Entry 6Y9X (electron microscopy, 4.40 A resolution (low resolution: residue-level contacts below are approximate; hydrogen-bond / salt-bridge calls are withheld)); this record covers chains C and k of the 13 polymer chains in the assembly.

== Chain C (and k) ==
Molecule: Gag-Pol polyprotein
Source organism: Human immunodeficiency virus 1
Notes: EC 3.4.23.16, 2.7.7.49, 2.7.7.7, 3.1.26.13, 3.1.13.2, 2.7.7.-, 3.1.-.-; chain k of this document is another copy of the same molecule, construct and numbering; everything in this record applies to it too
Reference sequence: P0C6F2 (POL_HV1LW); residues 1-220 here correspond to UniProt positions 133-352 (UniProt number = residue number + 132)
Amino-acid sequence (220 residues; each row starts with the number of its first residue):
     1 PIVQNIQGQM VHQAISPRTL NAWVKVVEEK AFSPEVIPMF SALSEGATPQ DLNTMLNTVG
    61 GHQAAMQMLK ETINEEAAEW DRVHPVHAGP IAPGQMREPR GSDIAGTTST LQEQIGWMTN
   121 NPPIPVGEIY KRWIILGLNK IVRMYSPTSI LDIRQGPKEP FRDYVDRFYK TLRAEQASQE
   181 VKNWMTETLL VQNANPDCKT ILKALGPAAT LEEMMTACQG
Swiss-Prot annotation at these positions:
  - region: Asn57 to Gln95 (Interaction with human PPIA/CYPA and NUP153)
  - site: Gly89, Pro90 (Cis/trans isomerization of proline peptide bond)
Cystine bridges: Cys198-Cys218

== Chain C / chain k interface ==
Pairs across the interface - 7 pairs, chain C then chain k:
  Leu151(C) - Gln192(k)
  Arg154(C) - Arg154(k)
  Glu175(C) - Trp184(k)
  Ala177(C) - Trp184(k)
  Val181(C) - Val181(k)
  Val181(C) - Trp184(k)
  Gln192(C) - Leu151(k)
Interface residues without a listed pair, chain C (9 interface residues in all): Glu180, Trp184, Met185
Interface residues without a listed pair, chain k (7 interface residues in all): Ile150, Glu175

== Overview ==
Chain C and chain k form an interface of 9 and 7 residues respectively.
Both chains are Gag-Pol polyprotein (Human immunodeficiency virus 1). Entry 6Y9X (Structure of the native
full-length HIV-1 capsid protein in complex with Cyclophilin A from helical assembly ...) was determined by
electron microscopy together with 6Y9V, 6Y9W, 6Y9Y, 6Y9Z and 6ZDJ from the same study.
